PDB entry 4XSX | X-ray diffraction, 3.71 A resolution | chains D and E of the 6 polymer chains in the assembly

[Chain D]
Protein: DNA-directed RNA polymerase subunit beta'
Organism: Escherichia coli O139:H28 (strain E24377A / ETEC)
Notes: EC 2.7.7.6
UniProtKB: A7ZUK2 (RPOC_ECO24); numbering as in UniProt (aligned over 1-1407)
Amino-acid sequence (1407 residues; each row starts with the number of its first residue):
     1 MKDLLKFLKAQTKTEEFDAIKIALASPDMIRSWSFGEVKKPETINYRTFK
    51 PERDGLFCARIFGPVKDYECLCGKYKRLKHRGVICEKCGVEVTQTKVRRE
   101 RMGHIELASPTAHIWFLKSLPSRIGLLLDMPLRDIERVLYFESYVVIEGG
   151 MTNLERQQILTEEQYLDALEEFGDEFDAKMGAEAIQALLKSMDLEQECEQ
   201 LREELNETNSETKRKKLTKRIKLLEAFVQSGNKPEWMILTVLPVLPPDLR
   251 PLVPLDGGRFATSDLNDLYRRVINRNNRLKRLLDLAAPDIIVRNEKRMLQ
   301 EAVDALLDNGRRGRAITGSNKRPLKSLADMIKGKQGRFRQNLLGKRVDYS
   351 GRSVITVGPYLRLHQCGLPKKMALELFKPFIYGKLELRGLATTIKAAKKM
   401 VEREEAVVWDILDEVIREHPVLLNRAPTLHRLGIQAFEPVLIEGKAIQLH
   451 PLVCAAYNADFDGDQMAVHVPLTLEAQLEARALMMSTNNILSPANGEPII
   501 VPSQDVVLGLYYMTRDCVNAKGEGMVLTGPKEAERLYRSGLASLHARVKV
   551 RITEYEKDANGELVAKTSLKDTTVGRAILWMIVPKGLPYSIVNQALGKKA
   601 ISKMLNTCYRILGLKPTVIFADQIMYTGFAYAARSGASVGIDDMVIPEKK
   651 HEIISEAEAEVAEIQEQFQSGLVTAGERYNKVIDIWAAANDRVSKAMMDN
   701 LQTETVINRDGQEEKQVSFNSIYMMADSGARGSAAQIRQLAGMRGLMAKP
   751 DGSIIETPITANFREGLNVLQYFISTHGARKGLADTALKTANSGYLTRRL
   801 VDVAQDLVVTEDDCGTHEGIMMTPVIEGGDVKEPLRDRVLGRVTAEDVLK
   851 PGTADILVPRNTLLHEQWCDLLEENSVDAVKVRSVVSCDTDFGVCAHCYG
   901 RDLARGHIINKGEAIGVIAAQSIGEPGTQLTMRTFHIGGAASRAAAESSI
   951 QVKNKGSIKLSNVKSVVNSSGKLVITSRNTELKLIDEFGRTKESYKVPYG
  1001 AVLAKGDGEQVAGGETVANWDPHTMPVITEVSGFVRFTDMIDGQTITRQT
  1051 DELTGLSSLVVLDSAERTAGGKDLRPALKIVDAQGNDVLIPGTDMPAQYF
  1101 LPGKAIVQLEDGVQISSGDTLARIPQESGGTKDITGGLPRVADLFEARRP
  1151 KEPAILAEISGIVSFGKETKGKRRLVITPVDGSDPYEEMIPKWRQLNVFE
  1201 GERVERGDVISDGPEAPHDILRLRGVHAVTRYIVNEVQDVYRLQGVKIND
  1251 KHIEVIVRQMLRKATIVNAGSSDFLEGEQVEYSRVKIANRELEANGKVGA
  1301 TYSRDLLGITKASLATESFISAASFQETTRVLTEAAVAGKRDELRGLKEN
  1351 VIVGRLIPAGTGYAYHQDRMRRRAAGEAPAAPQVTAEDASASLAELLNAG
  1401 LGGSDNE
Disordered / not traced: 1-7, 932-1134, 1377-1407
Swiss-Prot annotation at these positions:
  - binding site (Zn(2+)): Cys70, Cys72, Cys85, Cys88, Cys814, Cys888, Cys895, Cys898
  - binding site (Mg(2+)): Asp460, Asp462, Asp464
  - modified residue: Lys972 (N6-acetyllysine)
Bound ions: Zn2+ site 1: Cys70, Cys72, Cys85, Cys88; Mg2+: Asp462, Asp464; Zn2+ site 2: Cys814, Cys888, Cys895, Cys898
Ligand contacts: 42S (N'-hydroxy-N-phenyl-3-(trifluoromethyl)benzenecarboximidamide): Lys749, Pro750, Ile755, Leu770, Phe773, Ile774, His777
From the paper describing this entry:
  - binding site for 42S: Lys749, Pro750, Ile755, Phe773, Ile774
  - mutagenesis - P750L, F773V, I774S: increased growth in response to CBR compounds (citing earlier work)
  - contacts within the chain: Pro750-His777 (pi stacking)

[Chain E]
Protein: DNA-directed RNA polymerase subunit omega
Organism: Citrobacter koseri (strain ATCC BAA-895 / CDC 4225-83 / SGSC4696)
Notes: EC 2.7.7.6
UniProtKB: A8ARN6 (RPOZ_CITK8); numbering as in UniProt (aligned over 1-91)
Amino-acid sequence (91 residues; row label = number of the first residue in the row):
     1 MARVTVQDAVEKIGNRFDLVLVAARRARQMQVGGKDPLVPEENDKTTVIA
    51 LREIEEGLINNQILDVRERQEQQEQEAAELQAVTAIAEGRR
Disordered / not traced: 1, 91

[Chain D / chain E interface]
Residue-residue contacts - 50 pairs, chain D then chain E:
  Glu414(D) - Lys45(E)  hydrogen bond (backbone-side chain)
  Val415(D) - Lys45(E)
  Ile416(D) - Lys45(E)
  Arg417(D) - Glu42(E)
  Arg417(D) - Asn43(E)
  Arg417(D) - Asp44(E)  salt bridge
  Arg417(D) - Lys45(E)
  Glu418(D) - Ala2(E)
  Glu418(D) - Asp44(E)
  Glu418(D) - Lys45(E)
  Glu418(D) - Val48(E)
  Glu438(D) - Ala2(E)
  Leu474(D) - Ala27(E)
  Leu474(D) - Arg28(E)
  Leu474(D) - Gln31(E)
  Glu475(D) - Ala24(E)
  Glu475(D) - Arg28(E)  salt bridge
  Gln477(D) - Thr47(E)
  Leu478(D) - Val20(E)
  Leu478(D) - Ala23(E)
  Leu478(D) - Ala24(E)
  Leu478(D) - Thr47(E)
  Leu478(D) - Leu51(E)  hydrophobic
  Glu479(D) - Val20(E)
  Arg481(D) - Arg3(E)  hydrogen bond (side chain-backbone)
  Arg481(D) - Val6(E)
  Arg481(D) - Leu51(E)
  Ala482(D) - Val6(E)  hydrophobic
  Leu483(D) - Phe17(E)  hydrophobic
  Thr487(D) - Val4(E)  hydrogen bond (side chain-backbone)
  Asn488(D) - Thr5(E)
  Asn488(D) - Val6(E)
  Asn488(D) - Arg16(E)
  Leu614(D) - Thr5(E)
  Leu614(D) - Gln7(E)
  Lys615(D) - Thr5(E)
  Leu903(D) - Arg16(E)
  Arg905(D) - Val10(E)
  Arg905(D) - Arg16(E)
  His907(D) - Glu11(E)  salt bridge
  Asn910(D) - Asn15(E)  hydrogen bond (side chain-backbone)
  Asn910(D) - Arg16(E)
  Lys911(D) - Asn15(E)
  Lys911(D) - Phe17(E)
  Gly912(D) - Phe17(E)
  Glu913(D) - Phe17(E)
  Gly1360(D) - Phe17(E)
  Thr1361(D) - Phe17(E)
  Thr1361(D) - Leu21(E)
  Ala1364(D) - Leu21(E)  hydrophobic
Also at the interface, not in a pair above, chain D (33 interface residues in all): His364, His419, Thr473, Met485, Val618
Also at the interface, not in a pair above, chain E (28 interface residues in all): Asp8, Gly14, Thr46

[Summary]
Chain D and chain E form an interface of 33 and 28 residues respectively, with 4 hydrogen bonds and 3 salt
bridges. Polar pairs include Arg417(D)-Asp44(E), Glu475(D)-Arg28(E) and His907(D)-Glu11(E). The paper reports
a binding site for 42S at Lys749(D), Pro750(D) and Ile755(D) among others; P750L, F773V and I774S of chain D
increase growth in response to CBR compounds.
Chain D is DNA-directed RNA polymerase subunit beta' (Escherichia coli O139:H28 (strain E24377A / ETEC)) and
chain E is DNA-directed RNA polymerase subunit omega (Citrobacter koseri (strain ATCC BAA-895 / CDC 4225-83 /
SGSC4696)); the structure, Crystal structure of CBR 703 bound to Escherichia coli RNA polymerase holoenzyme,
was determined by X-ray diffraction together with 4XSY and 4XSZ from the same study.
